PDB entry 1LEI | X-ray diffraction, 2.70 A resolution | chains A and B of the 4 polymer chains in the assembly

[Chain A]
Name: Nuclear factor nf-kappa-B P65 subunit
Organism: Mus musculus
Notes: fragment: p65 RHR
UniProt: Q04207 (TF65_MOUSE); residues 20-291 here = UniProt positions 20-291
Amino-acid sequence (274 residues; numbered 18 to 291; the number before each row is that of its first residue):
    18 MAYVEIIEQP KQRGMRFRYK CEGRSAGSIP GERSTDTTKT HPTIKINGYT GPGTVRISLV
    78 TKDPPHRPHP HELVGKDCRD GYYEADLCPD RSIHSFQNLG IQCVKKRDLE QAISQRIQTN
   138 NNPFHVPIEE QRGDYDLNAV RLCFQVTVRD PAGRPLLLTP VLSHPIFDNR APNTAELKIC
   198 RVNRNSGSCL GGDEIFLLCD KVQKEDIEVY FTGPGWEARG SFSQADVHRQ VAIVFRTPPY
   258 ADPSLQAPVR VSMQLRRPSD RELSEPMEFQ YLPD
Disordered / not traced: 18
Sequence notes: cloning artifact (18-19)
UniProt features mapped onto this chain:
  - modified residue: C38 (Cysteine persulfide), K122 (N6-acetyllysine), K123 (N6-acetyllysine), T176 (Phosphothreonine), K218 (N6-acetyllysine), K221 (N6-acetyllysine), T254 (Phosphothreonine), S276 (Phosphoserine), S281 (Phosphoserine)
  - cross-link (Glycyl lysine isopeptide (Lys-Gly)): K37 (interchain with G-Cter in SUMO3), K122 (interchain with G-Cter in SUMO3), K123 (interchain with G-Cter in SUMO3)

[Chain B]
Name: Nuclear factor nf-kappa-B P50 subunit
Organism: Mus musculus
Notes: fragment: p50 RHR
UniProt: P25799 (KBF1_MOUSE); residues 39-350 here = UniProt positions 39-350
Amino-acid sequence (313 residues; row label = number of the first residue in the row):
    38 MGPYLQILEQ PKQRGFRFRY VCEGPSHGGL PGASSEKNKK SYPQVKICNY VGPAKVIVQL
    98 VTNGKNIHLH AHSLVGKHCE DGVCTVTAGP KDMVVGFANL GILHVTKKKV FETLEARMTE
   158 ACIRGYNPGL LVHSDLAYLQ AEGGGDRQLT DREKEIIRQA AVQQTKEMDL SVVRLMFTAF
   218 LPDSTGSFTR RLEPVVSDAI YDSKAPNASN LKIVRMDRTA GCVTGGEEIY LLCDKVQKDD
   278 IQIRFYEEEE NGGVWEGFGD FSPTDVHRQF AIVFKTPKYK DVNITKPASV FVQLRRKSDL
   338 ETSEPKPFLY YPE
Disordered / not traced: 38
Sequence notes: initiating methionine (38)
Cystine bridges: C116-C121
UniProt features mapped onto this chain:
  - modified residue: C59 (S-nitrosocysteine), S335 (Phosphoserine)
  - lipidation: C59 (S-(15-deoxy-Delta12,14-prostaglandin J2-9-yl)cysteine)
  - cross-link: K323 (Glycyl lysine isopeptide (Lys-Gly) (interchain with G-Cter in SUMO2))

[Interface between chain A and chain B]
Pairs across the interface (28):
  C197(A) - H304(B)
  R198(A) - E265(B)  salt bridge
  R198(A) - Y267(B)
  R198(A) - D302(B)  salt bridge
  R198(A) - V310(B)
  V199(A) - Y267(B)  hydrogen bond (backbone-side chain)
  N200(A) - D254(B)  hydrogen bond
  N200(A) - Y267(B)
  E211(A) - R252(B)  salt bridge
  F213(A) - R252(B)
  F213(A) - M253(B)
  F213(A) - D254(B)
  F213(A) - Y267(B)  hydrophobic
  F213(A) - L269(B)  hydrophobic
  L215(A) - Y267(B)  hydrophobic
  L215(A) - A308(B)  hydrophobic
  C216(A) - H304(B)  hydrogen bond (backbone-side chain)
  D217(A) - R305(B)  salt bridge
  K218(A) - R305(B)
  D243(A) - R252(B)  salt bridge
  H245(A) - V251(B)
  H245(A) - L269(B)
  H245(A) - C270(B)  hydrogen bond (side chain-backbone)
  H245(A) - F307(B)  hydrogen bond (side chain-backbone)
  R246(A) - F307(B)
  V248(A) - H304(B)  hydrogen bond (backbone-side chain)
  V248(A) - F307(B)  hydrophobic
  V251(A) - R252(B)
Other interface residues (no listed pair), chain A (16 interface residues in all): A249

[Overview]
Chain A and chain B form an interface of 16 and 14 residues respectively, with 6 hydrogen bonds and 5 salt
bridges. Among the polar pairs are R198(A)-E265(B), R198(A)-D302(B) and E211(A)-R252(B).
Here chain A is Nuclear factor nf-kappa-B P65 subunit and chain B is Nuclear factor nf-kappa-B P50 subunit,
both from Mus musculus. Entry 1LEI (The kB DNA sequence from the HLV-LTR functions as an allosteric regulator
of HIV transcription) was determined by X-ray diffraction.
